Entry 5NX8 (X-ray diffraction, 1.70 A resolution); this record covers chains A and B of the 4 polymer chains in the assembly.

Chain A (and B):
Protein: Adenylosuccinate lyase
From: Homo sapiens neanderthalensis
Notes: EC 4.3.2.2; chain B of this document is another copy of the same molecule, construct and numbering; everything in this record applies to it too
Sequence (487 residues; numbered -2 to 484; the number before each row is that of its first residue; numbers below 1 keep their minus sign (Gly-2 is residue -2)):
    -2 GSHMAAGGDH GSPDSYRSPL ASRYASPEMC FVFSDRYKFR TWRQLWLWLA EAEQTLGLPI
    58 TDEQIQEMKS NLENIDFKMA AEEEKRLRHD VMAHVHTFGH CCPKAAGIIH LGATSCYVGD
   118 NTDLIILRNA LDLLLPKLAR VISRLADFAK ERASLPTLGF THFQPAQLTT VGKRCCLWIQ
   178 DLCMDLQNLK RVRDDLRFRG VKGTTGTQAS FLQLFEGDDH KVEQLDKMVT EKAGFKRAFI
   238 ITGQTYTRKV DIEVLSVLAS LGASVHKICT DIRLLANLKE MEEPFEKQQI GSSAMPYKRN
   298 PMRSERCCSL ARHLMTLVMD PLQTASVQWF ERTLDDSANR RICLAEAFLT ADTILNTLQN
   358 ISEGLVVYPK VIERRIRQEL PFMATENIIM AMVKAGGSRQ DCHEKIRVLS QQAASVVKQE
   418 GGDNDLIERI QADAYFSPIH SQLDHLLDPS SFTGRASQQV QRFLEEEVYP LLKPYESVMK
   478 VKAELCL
Disordered / not traced: -2 to 8, 388-408, 482-484 (chain B: -2 to 7, 285-291, 480-484)
From the paper describing this entry:
  - mutagenesis - A429V: decreased stability
  - mutagenesis - A429V (Kd 25 uM): unchanged binding to AMP
  - disease-associated variants - R396C, D422Y, R426H: decreased catalytic activity
  - disease-associated variants - D422Y, R426H (Tm change 5 degC): decreased stability
  - mutagenesis - A429V: unchanged catalytic activity on SAMP
  - disease-associated variants - R396H: unchanged stability
  - catalytic residues: Ser290, Arg329, Arg396 (proposed by the authors, not directly observed)
  - disease-associated variants - R396C: abolished catalytic activity
  - disease-associated variants - R303C: decreased catalytic activity on SAMP (citing earlier work)
  - mutagenesis - H159N: abolished catalytic activity on SAMP (citing earlier work)

Interface between chain A and chain B:
Residue-residue contacts - 173 pairs, chain A then chain B:
  Gly156(A) with Glu328(B)
  Phe157(A) with Phe327(B); Glu328(B), hydrogen bond (backbone-side chain); Arg329(B)
  Thr158(A) with Thr201(B); Thr202(B); Gln241(B); Arg329(B)
  His159(A) with Arg329(B), hydrogen bond (backbone-backbone); Leu331(B)
  Phe160(A) with Trp326(B), hydrophobic; Phe327(B), hydrophobic
  Ala163(A) with Thr202(B)
  Gln164(A) with Thr202(B), hydrogen bond (backbone-side chain); Ala206(B)
  Leu165(A) with Thr204(B)
  Thr166(A) with Glu328(B)
  Lys170(A) with Gly203(B), hydrogen bond (side chain-backbone); Ile238(B); Thr239(B), hydrogen bond (side chain-backbone)
  Arg171(A) with Phe327(B); Glu328(B), salt bridge
  Cys173(A) with Ile238(B)
  Leu174(A) with Ile238(B), hydrophobic; Thr239(B); Gly240(B); Phe327(B); Glu328(B)
  Gln177(A) with Arg194(B); Phe236(B); Ile238(B), hydrogen bond (side chain-backbone)
  Asp178(A) with Thr244(B), hydrogen bond; Lys246(B)
  Met181(A) with Lys246(B)
  Asp182(A) with Lys246(B), salt bridge
  Asn185(A) with Glu250(B)
  Arg188(A) with Arg188(B)
  Arg194(A) with Gln177(B); Glu464(B), salt bridge
  Thr201(A) with Thr158(B); Gln164(B)
  Thr202(A) with Thr158(B); Ala163(B); Gln164(B), hydrogen bond (side chain-backbone)
  Gly203(A) with Lys170(B), hydrogen bond (backbone-side chain); Gln456(B), hydrogen bond (backbone-side chain)
  Thr204(A) with Leu165(B); Thr450(B); Gly451(B); Arg452(B), hydrogen bond (backbone-backbone); Gln456(B)
  Gln205(A) with Arg452(B), hydrogen bond; Gln456(B), hydrogen bond
  Ala206(A) with Gln164(B); Gly451(B)
  Leu209(A) with Gly451(B)
  Gln210(A) with Asn384(B)
  Asp216(A) with Arg452(B), salt bridge; Gln455(B), hydrogen bond
  Val219(A) with Arg452(B)
  Glu220(A) with Arg452(B), salt bridge; Arg459(B), salt bridge
  Arg234(A) with Glu464(B), salt bridge
  Phe236(A) with Gln177(B)
  Ile237(A) with Gln456(B); Glu463(B); Glu464(B)
  Ile238(A) with Lys170(B); Cys173(B), hydrophobic; Leu174(B), hydrophobic; Gln177(B); Gln456(B); Phe460(B), hydrophobic
  Thr239(A) with Lys170(B), hydrogen bond (backbone-side chain); Leu174(B)
  Gln241(A) with Thr158(B)
  Thr244(A) with Asp178(B), hydrogen bond
  Lys246(A) with Asp178(B); Met181(B); Asp182(B), salt bridge; Ser257(B), hydrogen bond; Leu258(B); Ser261(B), hydrogen bond
  Ile249(A) with Ser257(B); Ala260(B), hydrophobic
  Glu250(A) with Met181(B)
  Ala256(A) with Leu319(B)
  Ser257(A) with Lys246(B), hydrogen bond; Ile249(B)
  Leu258(A) with Lys246(B)
  Ala260(A) with Ile249(B), hydrophobic; Leu319(B); Ser323(B)
  Ser261(A) with Lys246(B), hydrogen bond
  His263(A) with Ser323(B), hydrogen bond (side chain-backbone)
  Lys264(A) with Ala322(B); Ser323(B), hydrogen bond (backbone-backbone); Gln325(B), hydrogen bond (side chain-backbone); Trp326(B); Phe327(B), hydrogen bond (side chain-backbone)
  Thr267(A) with Ser323(B); Trp326(B)
  Asp268(A) with Gln325(B); Trp326(B); Phe327(B), hydrogen bond (side chain-backbone)
  Leu271(A) with Trp326(B), hydrophobic; Phe327(B), hydrophobic
  Leu272(A) with Phe327(B), hydrophobic
  Met312(A) with Met316(B); Leu319(B); Ser323(B), hydrogen bond
  Val315(A) with Met316(B), hydrophobic; Leu319(B), hydrophobic
  Met316(A) with Met312(B); Val315(B), hydrophobic; Met316(B), hydrophobic
  Leu319(A) with Ala256(B); Ala260(B); Met312(B); Val315(B), hydrophobic
  Ala322(A) with Lys264(B)
  Ser323(A) with Ala260(B); His263(B), hydrogen bond (backbone-side chain); Lys264(B), hydrogen bond (backbone-backbone); Met312(B), hydrogen bond
  Gln325(A) with Lys264(B); Asp268(B)
  Trp326(A) with Phe160(B), hydrophobic; Thr267(B); Asp268(B); Leu271(B), hydrophobic
  Phe327(A) with Phe157(B), hydrophobic; Phe160(B), hydrophobic; Arg171(B); Leu174(B); Lys264(B), hydrogen bond (backbone-side chain); Asp268(B), hydrogen bond (backbone-side chain); Leu271(B), hydrophobic; Leu272(B), hydrophobic
  Glu328(A) with Gly156(B); Phe157(B), hydrogen bond (side chain-backbone); Thr166(B); Arg171(B), salt bridge; Leu174(B)
  Arg329(A) with Phe157(B); Thr158(B); His159(B), hydrogen bond (backbone-backbone)
  Thr330(A) with His159(B); Phe160(B)
  Leu331(A) with His159(B)
  Asn384(A) with Gln210(B)
  Thr450(A) with Thr204(B)
  Gly451(A) with Thr204(B); Ala206(B); Leu209(B)
  Arg452(A) with Thr204(B), hydrogen bond (backbone-backbone); Gln205(B), hydrogen bond; Asp216(B), salt bridge; Val219(B); Glu220(B), salt bridge
  Gln455(A) with Asp216(B)
  Gln456(A) with Gly203(B), hydrogen bond (side chain-backbone); Thr204(B); Gln205(B), hydrogen bond; Ile237(B); Ile238(B)
  Arg459(A) with Glu220(B), salt bridge; Ile237(B)
  Phe460(A) with Ile238(B), hydrophobic
  Glu463(A) with Ile237(B)
  Glu464(A) with Arg194(B), salt bridge; Arg234(B), salt bridge; Ile237(B)
Other interface residues (no listed pair), chain A (80 interface residues in all): Gly240, Ser253, Thr313, Val324, Ala453
Other interface residues (no listed pair), chain B (81 interface residues in all): Val247, Ser253, Thr313, Val324, Thr330, Met387, Ala453

Overview:
The interface between chain A and chain B involves 80 residues on one side and 81 on the other, with 37
hydrogen bonds and 14 salt bridges. Polar contacts include Arg171(A)-Glu328(B), Asp182(A)-Lys246(B) and
Arg194(A)-Glu464(B). From the paper: catalytic residues Ser290(A), Arg329(A) and Arg396(A); A429V, D422Y and
R426H of chain A reduce stability; 7 substitutions were tested in all.
Chain A and chain B are both Adenylosuccinate lyase (Homo sapiens neanderthalensis); the structure, Crystal
structure of Neanderthal Adenylosuccinate Lyase (ADSL), was determined by X-ray diffraction together with 5NX9
and 5NXA from the same study.
